1I97 - chains A and P of the 21 polymer chains in the assembly; structure by X-ray diffraction, 4.50 A resolution (low resolution: residue-level contacts below are approximate; hydrogen-bond / salt-bridge calls are withheld).

# Chain A
Molecule: 16S RRNA
From: Thermus thermophilus
Sequence (1514 nucleotides; numbered 2 to 1515; the number before each row is that of its first residue):
     2 UGUUGGAGAG UUUGAUCCUG GCUCAGGGUG AACGCUGGCG GCGUGCCUAA GACAUGCAAG
    62 UCGUGCGGGC CGCGGGGUUU UACUCCGUGG UCAGCGGCGG ACGGGUGAGU AACGCGUGGG
   122 UGACCUACCC GGAAGAGGGG GACAACCCGG GGAAACUCGG GCUAAUCCCC CAUGUGGACC
   182 CGCCCCUUGG GGUGUGUCCA AAGGGCUUUG CCCGCUUCCG GAUGGGCCCG CGUCCCAUCA
   242 GCUAGUUGGU GGGGUAAUGG CCCACCAAGG CGACGACGGG UAGCCGGUCU GAGAGGAUGG
   302 CCGGCCACAG GGGCACUGAG ACACGGGCCC CACUCCUACG GGAGGCAGCA GUUAGGAAUC
   362 UUCCGCAAUG GGCGCAAGCC UGACGGAGCG ACGCCGCUUG GAGGAAGAAG CCCUUCGGGG
   422 UGUAAACUCC UGAACCCGGG ACGAAACCCC CGACGAGGGG ACUGACGGUA CCGGGGUAAU
   482 AGCGCCGGCC AACUCCGUGC CAGCAGCCGC GGUAAUACGG AGGGCGCGAG CGUUACCCGG
   542 AUUCACUGGG CGUAAAGGGC GUGUAGGCGG CCUGGGGCGU CCCAUGUGAA AGACCACGGC
   602 UCAACCGUGG GGGAGCGUGG GAUACGCUCA GGCUAGACGG UGGGAGAGGG UGGUGGAAUU
   662 CCCGGAGUAG CGGUGAAAUG CGCAGAUACC GGGAGGAACG CCGAUGGCGA AGGCAGCCAC
   722 CUGGUCCACC CGUGACGCUG AGGCGCGAAA GCGUGGGGAG CAAACCGGAU UAGAUACCCG
   782 GGUAGUCCAC GCCCUAAACG AUGCGCGCUA GGUCUCUGGG UCUCCUGGGG GCCGAAGCUA
   842 ACGCGUUAAG CGCGCCGCCU GGGGAGUACG GCCGCAAGGC UGAAACUCAA AGGAAUUGAC
   902 GGGGGCCCGC ACAAGCGGUG GAGCAUGUGG UUUAAUUCGA AGCAACGCGA AGAACCUUAC
   962 CAGGCCUUGA CAUGCUAGGG AACCCGGGUG AAAGCCUGGG GUGCCCCGCG AGGGGAGCCC
  1022 UAGCACAGGU GCUGCAUGGC CGUCGUCAGC UCGUGCCGUG AGGUGUUGGG UUAAGUCCCG
  1082 CAACGAGCGC AACCCCCGCC GUUAGUUGCC AGCGGUUCGG CCGGGCACUC UAACGGGACU
  1142 GCCCGCGAAA GCGGGAGGAA GGAGGGGACG ACGUCUGGUC AGCAUGGCCC UUACGGCCUG
  1202 GGCGACACAC GUGCUACAAU GCCCACUACA AAGCGAUGCC ACCCGGCAAC GGGGAGCUAA
  1262 UCGCAAAAAG GUGGGCCCAG UUCGGAUUGG GGUCUGCAAC CCGACCCCAU GAAGCCGGAA
  1322 UCGCUAGUAA UCGCGGAUCA GCCAUGCCGC GGUGAAUACG UUCCCGGGCC UUGUACACAC
  1382 CGCCCGUCAC GCCAUGGGAG CGGGCUCUAC CCGAAGUCGC CGGGAGCCUA CGGGCAGGCG
  1442 CCGAGGGUAG GGCCCGUGAC UGGGGCGAAG UCGUAACAAG GUAGCUGUAC CGGAAGGUGC
  1502 GGCUGGAUCA CCUC
Metal / ion sites: Mg2+ site 1 near G21 (its only coordinating residue here); Mg2+ site 2 near G78 (its only coordinating residue here); Mg2+ site 3 near G104 (its only coordinating residue here); Mg2+ site 4 near A166 (its only coordinating residue here); Mg2+ site 5 near G183 (its only coordinating residue here); Mg2+ site 6 near G190 (its only coordinating residue here); Mg2+ site 7: G294, G541; Mg2+ site 8 near C526 (its only coordinating residue here); Mg2+ site 9 near U543 (its only coordinating residue here); Mg2+ site 10: A555, A556, A557; Mg2+ site 11 near G571 (its only coordinating residue here); Mg2+ site 12: G578, C579, G580; 10 more Mg2+ sites not listed
Residues lining bound ligands:
  - tetracycline (TAC), molecule 1: A238, U239, C240, A241, G242, G871, G872, C873, U882
  - tetracycline (TAC), molecule 2: G910, C911, G1166, G1167, U1326, A1327, A1359
  - tetracycline (TAC), molecule 3: G918, G919, U920, U1213, G1214, U1322, C1323, G1324, A1330, A1331, U1332
  - tetracycline (TAC), molecule 4: G943, G1035, C1036, C1176, U1177, G1178, G1179
  - tetracycline (TAC), molecule 5: U1141, G1142, C1143, C1144, C1145, G1146, C1147, A1151, G1152, C1153, G1154, G1155, G1156, G1163
  - octadecatungstenyl diphosphate (WO2): C511, U1177, C1379
Reported in the primary citation:
  - binding site for tetracycline: G943

# Chain P
Name: 30S ribosomal protein S16
From: Thermus thermophilus
Chain sequence (88 residues; numbered 1 to 88; the number before each row is that of its first residue):
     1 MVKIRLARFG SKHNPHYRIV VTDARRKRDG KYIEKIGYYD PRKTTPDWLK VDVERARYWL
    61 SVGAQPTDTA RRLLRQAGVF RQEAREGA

# How chain A and chain P interact
Contacting residue pairs (14; chain A residue first):
  C103(A) with Arg25(P)
  C130(A) with Gly63(P)
  C131(A) with Gly63(P)
  G304(A) with Gly30(P)
  G305(A) with Gly30(P)
  G371(A) with Arg5(P)
  G372(A) with Ala24(P)
  G387(A) with Lys12(P)
  C443(A) with Arg42(P)
  G444(A) with Arg42(P)
  A457(A) with Arg81(P)
  G458(A) with Arg81(P)
  A590(A) with Lys31(P)
  G608(A) with Phe9(P)
Also at the interface, not in a pair above, chain A (19 interface residues in all): G44, G104, G222, A446, C607
Also at the interface, not in a pair above, chain P (15 interface residues in all): Gly10, Ser11, Arg26, Arg72, Phe80

# Overview
Chain A and chain P form an interface of 19 and 15 residues respectively. Bound to chain A: octadecatungstenyl
diphosphate and 5 copies of tetracycline. G294(A) and G541(A) form the Mg2+ site 7. The Mg2+ site 10 is built
by A555(A), A556(A) and A557(A). From the paper: a binding site for tetracycline at G943(A).
Here chain A is 16S RRNA and chain P is 30S ribosomal protein S16, both from Thermus thermophilus. Entry 1I97
(Crystal structure of the 30S ribosomal subunit from thermus thermophilus in complex with tetracycline) was
determined by X-ray diffraction (same publication as 1I94, 1I95 and 1I96).
